Entry 9CUA (X-ray diffraction, 2.22 A resolution); this record covers chains A and B.

Chain A (and B):
Molecule: Stimulator of interferon genes protein
Source organism: Homo sapiens
Notes: engineered mutation(s): G230A/R293Q variant; chain B of this document is another copy of the same molecule, construct and numbering; everything in this record applies to it too
UniProtKB: Q86WV6 (STING_HUMAN); residue numbers follow UniProt; this construct covers 155-341
Chain sequence (210 residues; numbered 132 to 341; the number before each row is that of its first residue):
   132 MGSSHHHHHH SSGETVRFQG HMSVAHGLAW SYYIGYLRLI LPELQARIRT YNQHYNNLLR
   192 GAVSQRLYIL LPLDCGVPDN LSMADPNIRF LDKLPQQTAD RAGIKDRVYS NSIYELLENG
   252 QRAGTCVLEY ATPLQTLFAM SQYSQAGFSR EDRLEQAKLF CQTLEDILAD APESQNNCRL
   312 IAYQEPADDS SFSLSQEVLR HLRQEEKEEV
Disordered / not traced: 132-153, 185-191, 317-322, 337-341
Construct notes: initiating methionine (132); expression tag (133-154); variant Ala230 (Gly in Q86WV6), Gln293 (Arg in Q86WV6); conflict Arg232 (His in Q86WV6)
Small-molecule neighbours: cGAMP (1SY): Leu159, Ser162, Tyr163, Gly166, Tyr167, Arg232, Ile235, Arg238, Val239, Tyr240, Glu260, Tyr261, Thr263, Pro264, Thr267
UniProt features mapped onto this chain:
  - region: Glu340, Val341 (C-terminal tail (CTT))
  - binding site (2',3'-cGAMP): Ser162, Tyr167, Arg238, Thr263
  - binding site (3',3'-c-di-GMP): Ser162, Tyr167, Arg238 to Ser241, Thr263
  - binding site (2',3'-cUAMP): Tyr167, Arg238, Thr263
  - modified residue: Thr229 (Phosphothreonine), Ser241 (Phosphoserine)
  - cross-link (Glycyl lysine isopeptide (Lys-Gly)): Lys236 (interchain with G-Cter in ubiquitin), Lys338 (interchain with G-Cter in SUMO)
  - natural variant: Val155 (V155M: In SAVI), Arg232 (H232R: Activated by both 2'-3' linked cGAMP and 3'-3' linked cGAMP; this construct carries the variant), Arg284 (R284S: Found in a 9-month-old patient who died following a fever and severe neck abscess without indication of any severe bacterial infection), Gln293 (R293Q: this construct carries the variant)
  - mutagenesis: Gly158 (G158A: Constitutively active mutant that promotes the production of type I interferon in absence of cGAMP ligand; G158E: Abolished homodimerization and activation ...), Ser162 (S162A: Slight decrease in c-di-GMP-binding. Renders the enzyme sensitive to 5,6-dimethylxanthenone 4-acetic acid (DMXAA) drug, leading to activation of the STING1 pathway ...), Gly166 (G166S: Slight decrease in c-di-GMP-binding), Arg178 to Arg180 (Abolishes the endoplasmic reticulum location), Lys236 (K236R: Loss of deubiquitination by USP44), Arg238 to Tyr240 (Strong decrease in cGAMP-binding without affecting interaction with TBK1. Abolished ability to induce autophagy), Arg238 (R238A: Abolished cGAMP-binding. Abolished ability to induce autophagy), Tyr240 (Y240A: Abolished cGAMP-binding; Y240S: Strong decrease in c-di-GMP-binding), Asn242 (N242A: Strong decrease in c-di-GMP and cGAMP-binding), Glu260 (E260A: Strong decrease in c-di-GMP and cGAMP-binding), Thr263 (T263A: Strong decrease in c-di-GMP-binding), Pro264 (P264A: Strong decrease in c-di-GMP-binding), 8 further mutagenesis entries in UniProt
From the paper describing this entry:
  - conformationally variable residues: Met271, Ala277
  - self-association interface (contacts with another copy of this molecule); pairs are residue here / residue on that copy: Ala277-Trp161
  - mutagenesis - M271A, M271L, M271V: increased signaling
  - mutagenesis - M271I: unchanged signaling
  - mutagenesis - V155M/M271S, V155M/M271G: abolished signaling
  - mutagenesis - V155M/M271L, V155M/M271A, V155M/M271I, V155M/M271V: decreased signaling
  - disease-associated variants - G158A: increased signaling (proposed by the authors, not directly observed)

Chain A / chain B interface:
Pairs across the interface (81):
  Ser154(A) with Val155(B)
  Val155(A) with Ser154(B); Gly158(B)
  His157(A) with Met271(B); Gln276(B); Ala277(B), hydrogen bond (side chain-backbone)
  Gly158(A) with Val155(B); Leu159(B); Met271(B)
  Leu159(A) with Gly158(B); Ser162(B)
  Trp161(A) with Met271(B), hydrophobic; Tyr274(B), hydrophobic; Gln276(B); Ala277(B)
  Ser162(A) with Leu159(B); Thr267(B)
  Ile165(A) with Gln266(B); Thr267(B); Ala270(B), hydrophobic; Met271(B), hydrophobic
  Arg169(A) with Tyr274(B), hydrogen bond
  Val208(A) with Ala233(B), hydrophobic
  Pro209(A) with Ala233(B); Gly234(B)
  Asp210(A) with Asp231(B); Arg232(B); Ala233(B), hydrogen bond (side chain-backbone); Gly234(B), hydrogen bond (backbone-backbone)
  Leu212(A) with Gly234(B)
  Phe221(A) with Lys236(B)
  Lys224(A) with Asp237(B), salt bridge
  Asp231(A) with Asp210(B)
  Arg232(A) with Asp210(B); Thr263(B); Gln266(B), hydrogen bond
  Ala233(A) with Val208(B), hydrophobic; Pro209(B); Asp210(B), hydrogen bond (backbone-side chain); Glu260(B); Tyr261(B), hydrogen bond (backbone-backbone); Thr263(B)
  Gly234(A) with Pro209(B); Asp210(B), hydrogen bond (backbone-backbone); Leu212(B); Ser243(B); Tyr245(B), hydrogen bond (backbone-side chain)
  Ile235(A) with Ser241(B); Ser243(B); Glu260(B)
  Lys236(A) with Phe221(B); Ser243(B), hydrogen bond (backbone-side chain)
  Asp237(A) with Lys224(B), salt bridge
  Arg238(A) with Thr263(B)
  Val239(A) with Val239(B), hydrophobic
  Ser241(A) with Ile235(B)
  Ser243(A) with Gly234(B); Lys236(B), hydrogen bond (side chain-backbone)
  Tyr245(A) with Gly234(B), hydrogen bond (side chain-backbone)
  Glu260(A) with Ala233(B); Ile235(B)
  Tyr261(A) with Ala233(B), hydrogen bond (backbone-backbone)
  Thr263(A) with Arg232(B); Ala233(B); Arg238(B)
  Gln266(A) with Ile165(B); Arg232(B), hydrogen bond
  Thr267(A) with Ser162(B); Ile165(B)
  Ala270(A) with Ile165(B), hydrophobic
  Met271(A) with His157(B); Gly158(B); Trp161(B), hydrophobic; Ile165(B), hydrophobic
  Tyr274(A) with Trp161(B), hydrophobic; Tyr164(B); Arg169(B), hydrogen bond
  Gln276(A) with His157(B); Trp161(B)
  Ala277(A) with His157(B), hydrogen bond (backbone-side chain); Trp161(B)
Also at the interface, not in a pair above, chain A (43 interface residues in all): Tyr164, Tyr167, Gln227, Asn242, Leu259, Gly278
Also at the interface, not in a pair above, chain B (43 interface residues in all): Tyr167, Gln227, Asn242, Leu259, Gly278

Summary:
The chain A/chain B interface involves 43 residues from each chain; the contacts include 16 hydrogen bonds and
2 salt bridges. Among the polar pairs are Lys224(A)-Asp237(B), His157(A)-Ala277(B) and Arg169(A)-Tyr274(B).
From the paper: M271A, M271L and M271V of chain A, among others, increase signaling; conformational
variability at Met271(A) and Ala277(A); 11 substitutions were tested in all.
Chain A and chain B are both Stimulator of interferon genes protein (Homo sapiens); the structure, Human STING
G230A/R293Q variant bound to cGAMP, was determined by X-ray diffraction, deposited together with 9CUB, 9CUC,
9CUD and 9CUE.
